PDB entry 6MMU | electron microscopy, 5.30 A resolution (low resolution: residue-level contacts below are approximate; hydrogen-bond / salt-bridge calls are withheld) | chains A and D of the 4 polymer chains in the assembly

[Chain A]
Name: Glutamate receptor ionotropic, NMDA 1
From: Rattus norvegicus
Reference sequence: P35439 (NMDZ1_RAT), isoform P35439-5; numbering as in UniProt (aligned over 1-838)
Chain sequence (838 residues; each row starts with the number of its first residue):
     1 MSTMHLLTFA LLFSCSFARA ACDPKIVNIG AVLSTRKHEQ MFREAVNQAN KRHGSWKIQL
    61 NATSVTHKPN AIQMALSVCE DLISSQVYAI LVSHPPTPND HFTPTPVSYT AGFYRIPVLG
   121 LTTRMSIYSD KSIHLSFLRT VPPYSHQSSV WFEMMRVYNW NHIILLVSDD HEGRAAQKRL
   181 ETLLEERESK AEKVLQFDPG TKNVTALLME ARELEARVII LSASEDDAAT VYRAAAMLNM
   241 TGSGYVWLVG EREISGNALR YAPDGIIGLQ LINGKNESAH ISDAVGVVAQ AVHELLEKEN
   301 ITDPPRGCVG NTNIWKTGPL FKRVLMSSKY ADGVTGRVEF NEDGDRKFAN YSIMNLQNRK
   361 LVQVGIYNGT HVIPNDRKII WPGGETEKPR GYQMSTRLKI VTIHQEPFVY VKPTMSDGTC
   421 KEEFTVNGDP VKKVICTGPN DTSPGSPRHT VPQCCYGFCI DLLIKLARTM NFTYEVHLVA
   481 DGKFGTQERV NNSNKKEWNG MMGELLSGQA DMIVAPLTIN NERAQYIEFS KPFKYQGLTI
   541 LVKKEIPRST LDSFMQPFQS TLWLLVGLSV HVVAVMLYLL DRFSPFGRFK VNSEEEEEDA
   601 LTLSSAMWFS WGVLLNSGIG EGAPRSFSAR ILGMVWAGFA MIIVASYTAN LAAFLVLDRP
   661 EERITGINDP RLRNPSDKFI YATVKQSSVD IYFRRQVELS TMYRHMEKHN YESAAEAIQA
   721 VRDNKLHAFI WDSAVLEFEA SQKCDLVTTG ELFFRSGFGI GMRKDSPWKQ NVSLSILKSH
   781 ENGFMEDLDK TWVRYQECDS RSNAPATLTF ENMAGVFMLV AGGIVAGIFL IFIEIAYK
Disordered / not traced: 1-24, 545-559, 586-600, 621-626, 798-806
Cystine bridges: Cys420-Cys454, Cys436-Cys455
Covalently attached groups: N-acetylglucosamine (NAG) linked to Asn61, Asn203, Asn239, Asn276, Asn300, Asn350, Asn368, Asn440, Asn471, Asn491, Asn771

[Chain D]
Name: Glutamate receptor ionotropic, NMDA 2A
From: Rattus norvegicus
Reference sequence: Q00959 (NMDE1_RAT); numbering as in UniProt (aligned over 1-837)
Chain sequence (837 residues; each row starts with the number of its first residue):
     1 MGRLGYWTLL VLPALLVWRD PAQNAAAEKG PPALNIAVLL GHSHDVTERE LRNLWGPEQA
    61 TGLPLDVNVV ALLMNRTDPK SLITHVCDLM SGARIHGLVF GDDTDQEAVA QMLDFISSQT
   121 FIPILGISGG ASMIMADKDP TSTFFQFGAS IQQQATVMLK IMQDYDWHVF SLVTTIFPGY
   181 RDFISFIKTT VDNSFVGWDM QNVITLDTSF EDAKTQVQLK KIHSSVILLY CSKDEAVLIL
   241 SEARSLGLTG YDFFWIVPSL VSGNTELIPK EFPSGLISVS YDDWDYSLEA RVRDGLGILT
   301 TAASSMLEKF SYIPEAKASC YGQAEKPETP LHTLHQFMVN VTWDGKDLSF TEEGYQVHPR
   361 LVVIVLNKDR EWEKVGKWEN QTLSLRHAVW PRYKSFSDCE PDDNHLSIVT LEEAPFVIVE
   421 DIDPLTETCV RNTVPCRKFV KINNSTNEGM NVKKCCKGFC IDILKKLSRT VKFTYDLYLV
   481 TNGKHGKKVN NVWNGMIGEV VYQRAVMAVG SLTINEERSE VVDFSVPFVE TGISVMVSRS
   541 NGTVSPSAFL EPFSASVWVM MFVMLLIVSA IAVFVFEYFS PVGYNRNLAK GKAPHGPSFT
   601 IGKAIWLLWG LVFNNSVPVQ NPKGTTSKIM VSVWAFFAVI FLASYTANLA AFMIQEEFVD
   661 QVTGLSDKKF QRPHDYSPPF RFGTVPQGST ERNIRNNYPY MHQYMTRFNQ RGVEDALVSL
   721 KTGKLDAFIY DAAVLNYKAG RDEGCKLVTI GSGYIFATTG YGIALQKGSP WKRQIDLALL
   781 QFVGDGEMEE LETLWLTGIC HNEKNEVMSS QLDIDNMAGV FYMLAAAMAL SLITFIW
Disordered / not traced: 1-33, 324-329, 539-554, 580-597, 801-808
Cystine bridges: Cys87-Cys320, Cys429-Cys455, Cys745-Cys800
Covalently attached groups: N-acetylglucosamine (NAG) linked to Asn75, Asn340, Asn380, Asn443, Asn444
Construct notes: engineered mutation Ser128 (His in Q00959), Gln687 (Asn in Q00959); conflict Thr758 (Ser in Q00959)

[Chain A / chain D interface]
Contacting residue pairs - 70 pairs, chain A then chain D:
  Asn520(A) with Leu780(D)
  Asn521(A) with Leu777(D); Leu780(D); Gln781(D)
  Ala524(A) with Arg773(D); Leu777(D); Leu780(D)
  Gln525(A) with Arg773(D); Leu777(D)
  Tyr526(A) with Arg773(D)
  Glu528(A) with Arg773(D)
  Pro532(A) with Pro527(D)
  Tyr535(A) with Pro527(D); Glu530(D); Thr758(D)
  Gln536(A) with Glu530(D)
  Trp608(A) with Lys628(D)
  Leu615(A) with Ser632(D); Ala635(D)
  Asn616(A) with Leu611(D); Asn614(D)
  Gly618(A) with Asn621(D); Pro622(D)
  Ile619(A) with Asn621(D)
  Gly620(A) with Asn621(D)
  Tyr647(A) with Ile640(D); Ala643(D)
  Thr648(A) with Thr646(D)
  Leu651(A) with Ala643(D); Ala647(D)
  Leu655(A) with Ala647(D)
  Val656(A) with Ile654(D)
  Tyr692(A) with Gly784(D)
  Arg695(A) with Gly784(D)
  Gln696(A) with Gly784(D); Asp785(D); Gly786(D)
  Leu752(A) with Glu789(D)
  Phe754(A) with Val783(D)
  Arg755(A) with Glu792(D)
  Lys769(A) with Lys772(D)
  Leu774(A) with Ser519(D)
  Leu777(A) with Asn515(D); Glu516(D); Ser519(D)
  Lys778(A) with Glu516(D)
  His780(A) with Ala757(D); Thr758(D)
  Glu781(A) with Asn696(D); Asn697(D)
  Asn782(A) with Asn697(D)
  Glu786(A) with Tyr754(D); Ile755(D); Phe756(D)
  Thr807(A) with Asn648(D)
  Leu808(A) with Val557(D)
  Phe810(A) with Val557(D); Met560(D)
  Val816(A) with Ile640(D)
  Phe817(A) with Met560(D); Met561(D); Met564(D)
  Val820(A) with Met564(D); Val633(D)
  Ile824(A) with Ile571(D)
  Ile831(A) with Tyr578(D); Thr625(D); Thr626(D)
  Glu834(A) with Thr625(D)
  Ile835(A) with Tyr578(D)
Interface residues without a listed pair, chain A (52 interface residues in all): Glu188, Ile519, Lys531, Trp563, Val644, Ser756, Lys764, Asp789
Interface residues without a listed pair, chain D (53 interface residues in all): Ile514, Ser556, Ile567, Ile629, Phe636, Phe637, Val639, Ala650

[Summary]
Chain A and chain D form an interface of 52 and 53 residues respectively. N-acetylglucosamine is covalently
linked to Asn61(A), Asn203(A), Asn239(A), Asn276(A), Asn300(A) and Asn350(A) and 5 more. N-acetylglucosamine
is covalently linked to Asn75(D), Asn340(D), Asn380(D), Asn443(D) and Asn444(D).
Chain A is Glutamate receptor ionotropic, NMDA 1 and chain D is Glutamate receptor ionotropic, NMDA 2A, both
from Rattus norvegicus; the structure, Triheteromeric NMDA receptor GluN1/GluN2A/GluN2A* in the
'2-Knuckle-Asymmetric' conformation, in complex with glycine and glutamate, in the ..., was determined by
electron microscopy together with 6MM9, 6MMA, 6MMB, 6MMG, 6MMH, 6MMI and 12 further entries from the same
study.
